PDB entry 9C1X | electron microscopy, 3.38 A resolution | chains I and K of the 12 polymer chains in the assembly

[Chain I (and K)]
Molecule: DUF4297 domain-containing protein
Source organism: Bacillus sp. HMF5848
Notes: chain K of this document is another copy of the same molecule, construct and numbering; everything in this record applies to it too
UniProt: A0A428J1H2 (A0A428J1H2_9BACI); residues 1-436 here = UniProt positions 1-436
Amino-acid sequence (436 residues; numbered 1 to 436; the number before each row is that of its first residue):
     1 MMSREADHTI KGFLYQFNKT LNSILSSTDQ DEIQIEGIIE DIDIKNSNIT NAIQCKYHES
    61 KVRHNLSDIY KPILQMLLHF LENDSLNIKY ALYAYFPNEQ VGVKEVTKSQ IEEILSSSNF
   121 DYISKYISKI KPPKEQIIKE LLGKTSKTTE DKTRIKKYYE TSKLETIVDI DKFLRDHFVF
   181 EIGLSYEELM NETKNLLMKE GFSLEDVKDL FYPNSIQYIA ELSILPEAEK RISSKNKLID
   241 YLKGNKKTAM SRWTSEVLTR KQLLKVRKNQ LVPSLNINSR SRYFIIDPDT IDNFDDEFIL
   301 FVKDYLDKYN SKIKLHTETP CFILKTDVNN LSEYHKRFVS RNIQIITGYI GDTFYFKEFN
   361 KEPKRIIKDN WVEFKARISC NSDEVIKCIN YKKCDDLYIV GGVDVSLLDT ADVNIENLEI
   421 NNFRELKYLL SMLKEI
Disulfide bonds: Cys-388/Cys-394
From the paper describing this entry:
  - catalytic residues: Asp-41, Glu-59, Lys-61 (proposed by the authors, not directly observed)
  - mutagenesis - D41A, E59A, K61A: abolished catalytic activity

[Interface between chain I and chain K]
Residue-residue contacts (6):
  Lys-243(I) with Gly-244(K)
  Gly-244(I) with Lys-243(K); Gly-244(K)
  Lys-247(I) with Asn-245(K); Lys-247(K)
  Asp-412(I) with Gly-201(K)
Also at the interface, not in a pair above, chain I (6 interface residues in all): Asp-240, Asn-245
Also at the interface, not in a pair above, chain K (6 interface residues in all): Asp-240

[Overview]
Chain I and chain K each contribute 6 residues to their interface. The paper reports catalytic residues
Asp-41(I), Glu-59(I) and Lys-61(I); D41A, E59A and K61A of chain I abolish catalytic activity.
Both chains are DUF4297 domain-containing protein (Bacillus sp. HMF5848). Entry 9C1X (Apo DUF4297 12-mer) was
determined by electron microscopy (same publication as 9C1M, 9C1N, 9C1O and 9C5X).
